Entry 1IL4 (X-ray diffraction, 2.60 A resolution); this record covers chain A.

[Chain A]
Protein: Ricin A chain
Source organism: Ricinus communis
Notes: EC 3.2.2.22
Reference sequence: P02879 (RICI_RICCO); residues 1-267 here correspond to UniProt positions 36-302 (UniProt number = residue number + 35)
Sequence (267 residues; numbered 1 to 267; the number before each row is that of its first residue):
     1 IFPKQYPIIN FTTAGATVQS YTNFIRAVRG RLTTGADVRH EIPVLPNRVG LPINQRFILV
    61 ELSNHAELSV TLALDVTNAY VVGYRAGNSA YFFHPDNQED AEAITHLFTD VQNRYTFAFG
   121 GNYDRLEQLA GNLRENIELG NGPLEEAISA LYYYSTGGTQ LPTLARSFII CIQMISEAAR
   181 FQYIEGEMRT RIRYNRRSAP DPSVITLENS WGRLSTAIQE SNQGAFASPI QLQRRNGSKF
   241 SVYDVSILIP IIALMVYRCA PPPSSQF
Small-molecule neighbours: 9-deazaguanine (9DG): A79, Y80, V81, F93, G121, N122, Y123, I172, S176, E177, R180
From the paper describing this entry:
  - catalytic residues: E177, R180 (citing earlier work)

[Summary]
Bound to chain A: 9-deazaguanine. From the paper: catalytic residues E177 and R180.
Chain A is Ricin A chain (Ricinus communis); the structure, Structure of ricin A chain bound with inhibitor
9-deazaguanine, was determined by X-ray diffraction, deposited together with 1IL3, 1IL5 and 1IL9.
